PDB entry 6ZM1 | electron microscopy, 4.70 A resolution (low resolution: residue-level contacts below are approximate; hydrogen-bond / salt-bridge calls are withheld) | chains B and C of the 4 polymer chains in the assembly

Chain B:
Molecule: SusC homolog
Source organism: Bacteroides thetaiotaomicron (strain ATCC 29148 / DSM 2079 / NCTC 10582 / E50 / VPI-5482)
UniProt: Q8A6W3 (Q8A6W3_BACTN); residues -24 to 1016 here correspond to UniProt positions 1-1041 (UniProt number = residue number + 25)
Chain sequence (1041 residues; row label = number of the first residue in the row; numbers below 1 keep their minus sign (Met-24 is residue -24)):
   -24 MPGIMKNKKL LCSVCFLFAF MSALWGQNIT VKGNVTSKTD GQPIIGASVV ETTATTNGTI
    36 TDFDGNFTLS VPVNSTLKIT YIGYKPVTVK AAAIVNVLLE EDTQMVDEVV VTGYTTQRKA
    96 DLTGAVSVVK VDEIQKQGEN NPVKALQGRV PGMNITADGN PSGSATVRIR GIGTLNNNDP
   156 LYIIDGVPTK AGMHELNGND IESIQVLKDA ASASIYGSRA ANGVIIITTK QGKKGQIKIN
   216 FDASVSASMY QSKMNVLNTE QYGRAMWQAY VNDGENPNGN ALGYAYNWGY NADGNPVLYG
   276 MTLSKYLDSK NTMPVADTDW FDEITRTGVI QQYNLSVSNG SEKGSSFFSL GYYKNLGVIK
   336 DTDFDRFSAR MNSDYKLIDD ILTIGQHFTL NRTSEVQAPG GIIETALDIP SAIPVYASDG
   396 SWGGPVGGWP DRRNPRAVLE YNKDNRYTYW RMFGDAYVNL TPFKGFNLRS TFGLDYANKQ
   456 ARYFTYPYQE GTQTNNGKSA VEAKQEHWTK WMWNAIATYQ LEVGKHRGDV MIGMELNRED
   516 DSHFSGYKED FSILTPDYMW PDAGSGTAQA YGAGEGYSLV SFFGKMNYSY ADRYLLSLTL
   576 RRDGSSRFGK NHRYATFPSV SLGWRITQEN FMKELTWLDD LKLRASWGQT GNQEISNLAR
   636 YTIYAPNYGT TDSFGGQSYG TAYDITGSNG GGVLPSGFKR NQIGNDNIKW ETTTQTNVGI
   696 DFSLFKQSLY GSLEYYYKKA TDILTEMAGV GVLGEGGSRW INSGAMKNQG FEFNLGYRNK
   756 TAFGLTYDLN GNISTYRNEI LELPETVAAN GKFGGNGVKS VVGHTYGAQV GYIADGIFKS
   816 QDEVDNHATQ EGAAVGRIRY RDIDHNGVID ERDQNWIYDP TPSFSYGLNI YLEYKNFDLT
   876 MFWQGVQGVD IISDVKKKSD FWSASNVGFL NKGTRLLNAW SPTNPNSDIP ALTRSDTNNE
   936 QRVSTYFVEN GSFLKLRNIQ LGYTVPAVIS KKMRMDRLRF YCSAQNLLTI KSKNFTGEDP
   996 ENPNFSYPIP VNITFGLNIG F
Not modelled in the structure: -24 to 83

Chain C:
Molecule: SusD homolog
Source organism: Bacteroides thetaiotaomicron (strain ATCC 29148 / DSM 2079 / NCTC 10582 / E50 / VPI-5482)
UniProt: Q8A6W4 (Q8A6W4_BACTN); residues -17 to 552 here correspond to UniProt positions 1-570 (UniProt number = residue number + 18)
Chain sequence (580 residues; row label = number of the first residue in the row; numbers below 1 keep their minus sign (Met-17 is residue -17)):
   -17 MKKIIYIATI GITLLTTSCD DFLDRQVPQG IVTGDQIASP EYVDNLVISA YAIWATGDDI
    43 NSSFSLWNYD VRSDDCYKGG SGTEDGGVFN ALEISKGINT TDWNINDIWK RLYQCITRAN
   103 TALQSLDQMD EKTYPLKNQR IAEMRFLRGH AHFMLKQLFK KIVIVNDENM EPDAYNELSN
   163 TTYTNDEQWQ KIADDFQFAY DNLPEVQIEK GRPAQAAAAA YLAKTYLYKA YRQDGADNAL
   223 TGINEEDLKQ VVKYTDPLIM AKGGYGLETD YSMNFLPQYE NGAESVWAIQ YSINDGTYNG
   283 NLNWGMGLTT PQILGCCDFH KPSQNLVNAF KTDSQGKPLF STYDNENYEV ATDNVDPRLF
   343 HTVGMPGFPY KYNEGYIIQK NDDWSRSKGL YGYYVSLKEN VDPDCDCLKK GSYWASSLNH
   403 IVIRYADVLL MRAEALIQLN DGRITDAISL INEVRSRAAG STMLIFNYKE DYGVNFKVTP
   463 YDLKAYAQDE AMKMLKWERR VEFGMESSRF FDLVRWGEAK DVINAYYVTE ASRCSIYKNA
   523 GFTENKNEYL PVPFEQISAS NGNYTQNFGW AAAAHHHHHH
Not modelled in the structure: -17 to 0, 556-562
Differences from the reference sequence: expression tag (553-562)
Cystine bridges: Cys298-Cys299, Cys387-Cys389
From the paper describing this entry:
  - mutagenesis - W85A, C298A: abolished binding to levan (citing earlier work)
  - mutagenesis - Y395A (6-fold): decreased binding to levan (citing earlier work)
  - mutagenesis - W85A: unchanged growth in response to levan
  - mutagenesis - W85A: unchanged expression
  - mutagenesis - W85A: abolished binding to ~DP9 FOS
  - mutagenesis - D41A/N43A/D67A/W85A/C298A/R368A/Y395A (8 h): decreased growth
  - mutagenesis - D41A/N43A/D67A/W85A/C298A/R368A/Y395A: decreased expression

Interface between chain B and chain C:
Contacting residue pairs (7; chain B residue first):
  Ser527(B) - Tyr24(C)
  Ile528(B) - Tyr24(C)
  Asp532(B) - Val9(C)
  Asp532(B) - Gln11(C)
  Tyr533(B) - Ile13(C)
  Trp535(B) - Gln11(C)
  Ala538(B) - Gly12(C)
Other interface residues (no listed pair), chain C (7 interface residues in all): Val14, Glu23

Summary:
The interface between chain B and chain C involves 6 residues on one side and 7 on the other. The paper
reports that W85A and C298A of chain C abolish binding to levan; Y395A of chain C reduces binding to levan.
Chain B is SusC homolog and chain C is SusD homolog, both from Bacteroides thetaiotaomicron (strain ATCC 29148
/ DSM 2079 / NCTC 10582 / E50 / VPI-5482); the structure, Open-closed state of the Bt1762-Bt1763 levan
transport system, was determined by electron microscopy together with 6Z8I, 6Z9A, 6ZAZ, 6ZLT and 6ZLU from the
same study.
